PDB entry 6MOY | X-ray diffraction, 2.50 A resolution | chains A and B

Chain A (and B):
Name: BlMan5B
From: Bifidobacterium longum (strain DJO10A)
Notes: chain B of this document is another copy of the same molecule, construct and numbering; everything in this record applies to it too
Reference sequence: B3DQP5 (B3DQP5_BIFLD); residue numbers follow UniProt; this construct covers 1-429
Chain sequence (449 residues; each row starts with the number of its first residue; numbers below 1 keep their minus sign (Met-19 is residue -19)):
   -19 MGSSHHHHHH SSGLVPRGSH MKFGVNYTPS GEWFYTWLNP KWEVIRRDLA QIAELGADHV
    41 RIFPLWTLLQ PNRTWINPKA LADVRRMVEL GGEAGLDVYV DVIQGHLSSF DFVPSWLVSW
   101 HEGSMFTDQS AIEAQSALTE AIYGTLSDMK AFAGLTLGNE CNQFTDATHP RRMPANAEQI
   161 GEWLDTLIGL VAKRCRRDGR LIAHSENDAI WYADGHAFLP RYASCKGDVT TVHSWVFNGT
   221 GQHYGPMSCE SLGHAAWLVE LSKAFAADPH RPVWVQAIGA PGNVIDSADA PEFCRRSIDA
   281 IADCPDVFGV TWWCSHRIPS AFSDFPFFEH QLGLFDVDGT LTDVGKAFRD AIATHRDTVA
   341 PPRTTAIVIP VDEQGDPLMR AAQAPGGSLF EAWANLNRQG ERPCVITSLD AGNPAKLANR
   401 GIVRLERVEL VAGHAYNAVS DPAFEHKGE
Not modelled in the structure: -19 to 0, 425-429 (chain B: -19 to -1, 426-429)
Construct notes: initiating methionine (-19); expression tag (-18 to 0); engineered mutation Ala257 (Glu in B3DQP5)
Ligand contacts: N-acetylglucosamine (NAG; 2-acetamido-2-deoxy-beta-D-glucopyranose): His86, Ser88, Ser89, Glu140, Asn187, Asp188, Trp215, Phe217, Ala418, Val419, Ser420, Asp421, Phe424

Interface between chain A and chain B:
Contacting residue pairs (76):
  Tyr15(A) - Pro51(B)
  Tyr15(A) - Asn52(B)  hydrogen bond
  Tyr15(A) - Trp55(B)  hydrophobic
  Leu18(A) - Leu48(B)  hydrophobic
  Leu18(A) - Pro51(B)  hydrophobic
  Asn19(A) - Lys59(B)
  Leu48(A) - Leu18(B)  hydrophobic
  Leu48(A) - Leu48(B)  hydrophobic
  Pro51(A) - Tyr15(B)
  Pro51(A) - Leu18(B)  hydrophobic
  Asn52(A) - Tyr15(B)  hydrogen bond
  Asn52(A) - Phe302(B)
  Asn52(A) - Ser303(B)  hydrogen bond (side chain-backbone)
  Asn52(A) - Phe305(B)
  Arg53(A) - Ser303(B)
  Arg53(A) - Asp304(B)  salt bridge
  Thr54(A) - Ala301(B)  hydrogen bond (side chain-backbone)
  Thr54(A) - Phe302(B)
  Thr54(A) - Ser303(B)  hydrogen bond
  Trp55(A) - Glu12(B)
  Trp55(A) - Tyr15(B)  hydrophobic
  Trp55(A) - Phe302(B)  hydrophobic
  Asn57(A) - Leu18(B)
  Lys59(A) - Asn19(B)
  His86(A) - Trp100(B)
  Ser89(A) - Trp100(B)
  Ser89(A) - His101(B)  hydrogen bond
  Phe90(A) - Ser95(B)
  Phe90(A) - Trp96(B)  hydrophobic
  Phe90(A) - His101(B)
  Asp91(A) - Ser95(B)
  Asp91(A) - Ser99(B)  hydrogen bond
  Asp91(A) - Trp100(B)
  Phe92(A) - Ser95(B)
  Ser95(A) - Phe90(B)
  Ser95(A) - Asp91(B)
  Ser95(A) - Phe92(B)
  Trp96(A) - Phe90(B)  hydrophobic
  Trp96(A) - Asp304(B)
  Ser99(A) - Asp91(B)  hydrogen bond
  Ser99(A) - Pro150(B)
  Ser99(A) - Arg151(B)
  Trp100(A) - His86(B)
  Trp100(A) - Ser89(B)
  Trp100(A) - Asp91(B)
  Trp100(A) - Gln143(B)  hydrogen bond
  Trp100(A) - Thr148(B)
  Trp100(A) - His149(B)
  Trp100(A) - Pro150(B)
  Trp100(A) - Val419(B)  hydrophobic
  Trp100(A) - Phe424(B)
  His101(A) - Ser89(B)  hydrogen bond
  His101(A) - Phe90(B)
  His101(A) - Asp304(B)
  His101(A) - Phe424(B)
  Gln143(A) - Trp100(B)  hydrogen bond
  Thr148(A) - Trp100(B)
  His149(A) - Trp100(B)
  Pro150(A) - Ser99(B)
  Pro150(A) - Trp100(B)
  Arg151(A) - Glu102(B)  salt bridge
  Arg151(A) - Pro150(B)  hydrogen bond (side chain-backbone)
  Arg151(A) - Arg151(B)
  Ala301(A) - Thr54(B)  hydrogen bond (backbone-side chain)
  Phe302(A) - Asn52(B)
  Phe302(A) - Thr54(B)
  Phe302(A) - Trp55(B)  hydrophobic
  Ser303(A) - Asn52(B)  hydrogen bond (backbone-side chain)
  Ser303(A) - Arg53(B)
  Ser303(A) - Thr54(B)  hydrogen bond
  Asp304(A) - Arg53(B)  salt bridge
  Asp304(A) - Trp96(B)
  Asp304(A) - His101(B)
  Val419(A) - Trp100(B)  hydrophobic
  Phe424(A) - Trp100(B)
  Phe424(A) - His101(B)
Interface residues without a listed pair, chain A (36 interface residues in all): Glu12, Val98, Glu102, Phe305
Interface residues without a listed pair, chain B (35 interface residues in all): Asn57

Overview:
36 residues of chain A face 35 of chain B across their interface, with 15 hydrogen bonds and 3 salt bridges.
Polar pairs include Arg53(A)-Asp304(B), Arg151(A)-Glu102(B) and Tyr15(A)-Asn52(B). Bound to chain A:
N-acetylglucosamine.
Both chains are BlMan5B (Bifidobacterium longum (strain DJO10A)). Entry 6MOY (Crystal structure of the E257A
mutant of BlMan5B in complex with GlcNAc (co-crystallization)) was determined by X-ray diffraction (same
publication as 6MP2, 6MP7 and 6MPA).
